7PIR - chains b and 3 of the 54 polymer chains in the assembly; structure by electron microscopy, 12.10 A resolution (very low resolution: no residue pairs are listed; an interface is given only as per-side residue counts).

# Chain b
Protein: 50S ribosomal protein L3
Source organism: Mycoplasma pneumoniae M129
Reference sequence: P75580 (RL3_MYCPN); residue numbers follow UniProt; this construct covers 1-287
Amino-acid sequence (287 residues; each row starts with the number of its first residue):
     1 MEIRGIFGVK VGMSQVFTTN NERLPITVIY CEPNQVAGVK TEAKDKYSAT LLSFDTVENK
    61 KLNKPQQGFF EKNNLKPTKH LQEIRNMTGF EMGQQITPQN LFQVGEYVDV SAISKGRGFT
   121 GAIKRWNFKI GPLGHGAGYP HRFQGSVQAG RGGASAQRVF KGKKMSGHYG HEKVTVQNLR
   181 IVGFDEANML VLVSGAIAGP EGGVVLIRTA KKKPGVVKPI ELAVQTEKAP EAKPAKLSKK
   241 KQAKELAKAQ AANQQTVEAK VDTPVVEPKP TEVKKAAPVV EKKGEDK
Not modelled in the structure: 230-287

# Chain 3
Molecule: 23S ribosomal RNA
Source organism: Mycoplasma pneumoniae M129
Sequence (2907 nucleotides; numbered 1 to 2907; the number before each row is that of its first residue):
     1 UACAAUAAGU UACUAAGGGC UUAUGGUGGA UGCCUUGGCA CUAAUAGGCG AUGAAGGACG
    61 UGUUAACCUG CGAUAAGCUU CGGGUAGGUG GUAAGAACCU CAGAUCCGGA GAUUUCCGAA
   121 UGGAGCAAUC CGGUAGUUGG AAACAGCUAU CAUUAAUUGA UGAAUAAAUA GUCAAUUAAA
   181 GCAAUACGUG GUGAAGUGAA ACAUCUCAGU AGCCACAGGA AAAGAAAACG AAUGUGAUUC
   241 CGUGUGUAGU GGCGAGCGAA AGCGGAACAG GCCAAACUUA UCAUUAGAUA GGGGUUGUAG
   301 GGCUUGCAAU GUGGACUUGA AAACGAUAGA AGAAGCUGUU GGAAAGCAGC GCGCAAAAGG
   361 GUGAUAGCCC CGUAUUUGAA AUUGUUUUCA UACCUAGCGA GAUCCCUGAG UAGCUCGGAA
   421 AACGUUAUUU UGAGUGAAUC UGCCCAGACC AUUGGGUAAG CCUAAAUACU AAUUAGUGAC
   481 CGAUAGCGAA ACAGUACCGU GAGGGAAAGG UGAAAAGAAC CCAGAGAUGG GAGUGAAAUA
   541 GAUUCUGAAA CCAUAUGCCU ACAACGUGUC AGAGCACAUU AAUGUGUGAU GGCGUGCGUU
   601 UUGAAGUAUG AGCCGGCGAG UUAUGAUAGC AAGCGUUAGU UAACCAGGAG AUGGGGAGCU
   661 GUAGCGAAAG CGAGUUUUAA AAGAGCGUUU GUUUGUUAUU AUAGACCCGA AACGGGUUGA
   721 GCUAGUCAUG AGCAGGUUGA AGGUUGAGUA ACAUCAACUG GAGGACCGAA CCGACUCUCG
   781 UUGAAACGAU AGCGGAUGAC UUGUGAUUAG GGGUGAAAUU CCAAUCGAAA UCCGUGAUAG
   841 CUGGUUCUCG UCGAAAUAGC UUUAAGGCUA GCGUGAGAUC ACAAAUAAGU GGAGGUAAAG
   901 CUACUGAAUG UAUGAUGGCG CCACCUAGGC GUACUGAAUA CAAUUAAACU CUGAAUGCCA
   961 UUUAUUUUAU UCUCGCAGUC AGACAGUGGG GGAUAAGCUU CAUUGUCAAG AGGGGAAGAG
  1021 CCCAGAUCAU UAAAUAAGGU CCCCAAAAUA UACUAAGUGG AAAAGGAUGU GAAAGUGCUA
  1081 AAACAGCAAG GAUGUUGGCU UAGAAGCAGC CAUCGUUUAA AGAGUGCGUA ACAGCUCACU
  1141 UGUCGAGUGU UUUUGCGCCG AAGAUGUAAC GGGGCUAAGU AUAUUACCGA AUUUAUGGAU
  1201 AAGAUUUAUA UCUUGUGGUA GACGAGCGUU GUAUUGGAGU UGAAGUCAAA GCGUGAGCAU
  1261 UGGUGGAUCC AAUACAAGUG AGAAUGCCGG CAUGAGUAAC GCUUGGGAGU GAGAAUCUCC
  1321 CAAACCGAUU GACUAAGGUU UCCUGGACCA GGGUCGUCCU UCCAGGGUUA GUCUGGACCU
  1381 AAGCUGAGGC UGAAAAGCGU AGGCGAUGGA CAACAGGUUA AUAUUCCUGU ACUUACAGUU
  1441 AGACUGAUGG AGUGACAAAG AAGGUUUUCC ACCCCCAUAA UUGGAUUUGG GGAUAAAUCA
  1501 UAAGGUGGUA CAAUAGGCAA AUCCGUUGUG CAUAACAUUG AGUGAUGAUG UCGAGUGAAU
  1561 GAGUGAUCAA GUAGCGAAGG UGGUAUUAAU CAUGCUUUCA AGAAAAGCUU CUAGGGUUAA
  1621 UCUAGCUGUA ACCAGUACCG AGAACGAACA CACGUAGUCA AGGAGAGGAU CCUAAGGUUA
  1681 GCGAGUGAAC UAUAGCCAAG GAACUCUGCA AAUUAACCCC GUAAGUUAGC GAGAAGGGGU
  1741 GCUUAUGUAA AAGUAAGCCG CAGUGAAGAA CGAGGGGGGA CUGUUUAACU AAAACACAAC
  1801 UCUAUGCCAA ACCGUAAGGU GAUGUAUAUG GGGUGACACC UGCCCAGUGC UGGAAGGUUA
  1861 AAGAAGGAGG UUAGCGCAAG CGAAGCUUUU AACUGAAGCC CCAGUGAACG GCGGCCGUAA
  1921 CUAUAACGGU CCUAAGGUAG CGAAAUUCCU AGUCGGGUAA AUUCCGUCCC GCUUGAAUGG
  1981 UGUAACCAUC UCUUGACUGU CUCGGCUAUA GACUCGGUGA AAUCCAGGUA CGGGUGAAGA
  2041 CACCCGUUAG GCGCAACGGG ACGGAAAGAC CCCGUGAAGC UUUACUGUAG CUUAAUAUUG
  2101 AUCAGGACAU UAUCAUGUAG AGAAUAGGUA GGAGCAAUCG AUGCAAGUUC GCUAGGACUU
  2161 GUUGAUGCGA AAGGUGGAAU ACUACCCUUG GUUGUGUGCU GUUCUAAUUG GUAACUGUUA
  2221 UCCAGUUUCA AGACAGUGUU AGGUGGGCAG UUUGACUGGG GCGGUCGCCU CCUAAAAGGU
  2281 AACGGAGGCG UACAAAGGUA CCUUCAGUAC GGUUGGAAAU CGUAUGUAGA GUGUAAUGGU
  2341 GUAAGGGUGC UUGACUGUGA GACAUACAGG UCGAACAGGU GAGAAAUCAG GUCAUAGUGA
  2401 UCCGGUGGUC CAGUAUGGAA UGGCCAUCGC UCAACGGAUA AAAGCUACUC CGGGGAUAAC
  2461 AGGCUGAUAC UGCCCAAGAG UUCAUAUCGA CGGCAGUGUU UGGCACCUCG AUGUCGACUC
  2521 AUCUCAUCCU CGAGCUGAAG CAGGUUCGAA GGGUUCGGCU GUUCGCCGAU UAAAGAGAUA
  2581 CGUGAGUUGG GUUCAAACCG UCGUGAGACA GGUUGGUCCC UAUCUAUUGU GCCCGUAGGA
  2641 AGAUUGAAGA GUGUUGCUUC UAGUACGAGA GGACCGAAGC GAGGACACCU CUUAUGCUCC
  2701 AGUUGUAGCG CCAGCUGCAC CGCUGGGUAG UAACGUGUCU AUUAGAUAAA CGCUGAAAGC
  2761 AUCUAAGUGU GAAACUAUCU CAAAGAUUAA UCUUCCCAUU UCGCAAGAAA GUAAGAGCCG
  2821 UCAAAGACGA UGACGUUGAU AGGUUACAGG UGUAAGCAUA GUGAUAUGUU GAGCUGAGUA
  2881 AUACUAAUUG CUCGAGGACU UAUUGGA
Not modelled in the structure: 1-7, 923-927, 1560-1569, 2901-2907

# Interface between chain b and chain 3
At this resolution (12 A) residue pairs are not listed: 99 residues of chain b and 96 of chain 3 lie at the interface.

# Overview
99 residues of chain b and 96 residues of chain 3 are in contact.
Here chain b is 50S ribosomal protein L3 and chain 3 is 23S ribosomal RNA, both from Mycoplasma pneumoniae
M129. Entry 7PIR (70S ribosome with A*- and P/E-site tRNAs in pseudouridimycin-treated Mycoplasma pneumoniae
cells) was determined by electron microscopy, deposited together with 7OOC, 7OOD, 7P6Z, 7PAH, 7PAI, 7PAJ and
23 further entries.
